Entry 7EVN (electron microscopy, 2.60 A resolution); this record covers chains B and D of the 5 polymer chains in the assembly.

[Chain B]
Molecule: Splicing factor 3B subunit 5
Source organism: Homo sapiens
Reference sequence: Q9BWJ5 (SF3B5_HUMAN); residue numbers follow UniProt; this construct covers 1-86
Chain sequence (86 residues; each row starts with the number of its first residue):
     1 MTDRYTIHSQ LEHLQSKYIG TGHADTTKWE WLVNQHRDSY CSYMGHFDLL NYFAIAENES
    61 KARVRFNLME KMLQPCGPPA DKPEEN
Unresolved in the structure: 1-3, 82-86
Curated features (UniProtKB/Swiss-Prot):
  - site (Interaction with RNA): Tyr5, Gly20
  - modified residue: Thr2 (N-acetylthreonine), Ser9 (Phosphoserine), Lys17 (N6-acetyllysine)

[Chain D]
Molecule: PHD finger-like domain-containing protein 5A
Source organism: Homo sapiens
Reference sequence: Q7RTV0 (PHF5A_HUMAN); residues 1-110 here = UniProt positions 1-110
Chain sequence (110 residues; row label = number of the first residue in the row):
     1 MAKHHPDLIF CRKQAGVAIG RLCEKCDGKC VICDSYVRPC TLVRICDECN YGSYQGRCVI
    61 CGGPGVSDAY YCKECTIQEK DRDGCPKIVN LGSSKTDLFY ERKKYGFKKR
Unresolved in the structure: 1-5, 99-110
Ion coordination: Zn2+ site 1: Cys11, Cys46, Cys49, Cys85; Zn2+ site 2: Cys23, Cys26, Cys58, Cys61; Zn2+ site 3: Cys30, Cys33, Cys72, Cys75

[Chain B / chain D interface]
Residue-residue contacts - 14 pairs, chain B then chain D:
  Arg4(B) with Asp7(D)
  Tyr5(B) with Pro6(D); Asp7(D); Leu8(D); Leu91(D), hydrophobic
  Thr6(B) with Pro6(D); Leu8(D); Ile9(D)
  Ile7(B) with Leu8(D), hydrogen bond (backbone-backbone); Ile9(D), hydrophobic; Phe10(D), hydrophobic
  Gln10(B) with Ile9(D); Phe10(D), hydrogen bond (side chain-backbone)
  Leu14(B) with Arg12(D)
Also at the interface, not in a pair above, chain D (9 interface residues in all): Cys11, Ile88

[Overview]
Chain B and chain D form an interface of 6 and 9 residues respectively; the contacts include 2 hydrogen bonds.
Polar pairs include Gln10(B)-Phe10(D) and Ile7(B)-Leu8(D). The Zn2+ site 1 is built by Cys11(D), Cys46(D),
Cys49(D) and Cys85(D).
Chain B is Splicing factor 3B subunit 5 and chain D is PHD finger-like domain-containing protein 5A, both from
Homo sapiens; the structure, The cryo-EM structure of the DDX42-SF3b complex, was determined by electron
microscopy.
